PDB entry 5KDF | X-ray diffraction, 2.45 A resolution | chain A

== Chain A ==
Molecule: Inorganic pyrophosphatase
Organism: Mycobacterium tuberculosis (strain ATCC 25618 / H37Rv)
Notes: EC 3.6.1.1
Reference sequence: P9WI55 (IPYR_MYCTU); numbering as in UniProt (aligned over 1-162)
Sequence (171 residues; each row starts with the number of its first residue; numbers below 1 keep their minus sign (Met-8 is residue -8)):
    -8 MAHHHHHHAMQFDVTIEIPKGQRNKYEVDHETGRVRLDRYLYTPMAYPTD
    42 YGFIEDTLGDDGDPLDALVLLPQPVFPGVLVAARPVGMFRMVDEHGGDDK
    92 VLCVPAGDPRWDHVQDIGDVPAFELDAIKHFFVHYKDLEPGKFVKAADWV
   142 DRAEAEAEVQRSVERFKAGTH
Disordered / not traced: -8 to -1, 161-162
Differences from the reference sequence: initiating methionine (-8); expression tag (-7 to 0)
Bound ions: Ca2+ site 1 near Glu18 (its only coordinating residue here); Ca2+ site 2: Lys127, Glu130, Lys133
Residues lining bound ligands:
  - 6RU (N2,N2,N4,N4-tetramethyl-6-(1-phenylpyrrol-2-yl)-1,3,5-triazine-2,4-diamine): Leu61, Pro63, Arg101, Trp102, Val105, Asp110, Val111, Pro112, Phe114, Glu115
  - pyrophosphate (POP): Lys16, Asp29, Arg30, Tyr42, Asp84, Glu85, Asp89, Tyr126, Lys127, Lys133
Swiss-Prot annotation at these positions:
  - active site: Asp89 (Proton acceptor)
  - binding site (Mg(2+)): Glu8, Asp52, Asp57, Asp84, Asp89
  - binding site (substrate): Lys16, Arg30, Tyr42, Tyr126

== Summary ==
Chain A binds compound 6RU and pyrophosphate. Lys127, Glu130 and Lys133 form the Ca2+ site 2. From UniProt:
active-site residue Asp89, 5 Mg2+-binding residues and 4 substrate-binding residues.
Chain A is Inorganic pyrophosphatase (Mycobacterium tuberculosis (strain ATCC 25618 / H37Rv)); the structure,
Inorganic pyrophosphatase from Mycobacterium tuberculosis in complex with inhibitor 6 and inorganic
pyrophosphate, was determined by X-ray diffraction, deposited together with 5KDE.
